Entry 4FQM (X-ray diffraction, 3.45 A resolution); this record covers chains A and E of the 6 polymer chains in the assembly.

# Chain A (and E)
Molecule: Hemagglutinin HA1
From: Influenza B virus
Notes: chain E of this document is another copy of the same molecule, construct and numbering; everything in this record applies to it too
UniProt: C0LT38 (C0LT38_9INFB); the construct lacks a stretch of the UniProt sequence, so the offset changes along the chain: 1-163 = UniProt 16-178; 164-344 = UniProt 182-362
Amino-acid sequence (347 residues; row label = number of the first residue in the row; a row labelled like 163A-163C holds insertion residues (163A, then the next letters in order)):
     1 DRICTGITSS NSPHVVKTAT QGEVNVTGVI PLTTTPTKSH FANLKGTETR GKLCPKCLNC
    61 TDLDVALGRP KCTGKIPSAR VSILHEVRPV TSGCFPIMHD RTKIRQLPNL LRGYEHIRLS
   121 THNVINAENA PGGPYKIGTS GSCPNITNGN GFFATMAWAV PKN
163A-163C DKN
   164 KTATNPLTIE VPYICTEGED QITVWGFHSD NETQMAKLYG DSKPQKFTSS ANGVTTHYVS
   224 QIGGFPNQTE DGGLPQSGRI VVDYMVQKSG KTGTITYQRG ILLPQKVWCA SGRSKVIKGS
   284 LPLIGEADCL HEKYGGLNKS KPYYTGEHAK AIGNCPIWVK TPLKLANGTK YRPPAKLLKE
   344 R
Unresolved in the structure: 339-344
Cystine bridges: Cys54-Cys57, Cys60-Cys72, Cys94-Cys143, Cys178-Cys272, Cys292-Cys318
Glycans and other covalent adducts: N-acetylglucosamine (NAG) linked to Asn25, Asn59, Asn145, Asn194, Asn230, Asn301, Asn330

# Chain A / chain E interface
Residue-residue contacts (18):
  Asn168(A) - Lys206(E)
  Asn168(A) - Pro207(E)
  Pro169(A) - Pro207(E)
  Thr171(A) - Arg101(E)
  Thr171(A) - Ser223(E)  hydrogen bond (side chain-backbone)
  Thr171(A) - Gln224(E)
  Glu173(A) - Arg101(E)  salt bridge
  Glu173(A) - Pro229(E)
  Lys209(A) - Lys209(E)
  Thr211(A) - His220(E)
  Ser213(A) - Arg101(E)  hydrogen bond (side chain-backbone)
  Thr218(A) - Thr219(E)
  Thr218(A) - His220(E)  hydrogen bond (side chain-backbone)
  His220(A) - His220(E)
  Lys254(A) - Arg88(E)
  Lys254(A) - Asp100(E)  salt bridge
  Thr257(A) - Arg101(E)
  Thr259(A) - Val222(E)
Other interface residues (no listed pair), chain A (15 interface residues in all): Asn215, Gly216, Thr255
Other interface residues (no listed pair), chain E (16 interface residues in all): Met98, Thr102, Lys103, Arg105

# In short
15 residues of chain A and 16 residues of chain E are in contact; the contacts include 3 hydrogen bonds and 2
salt bridges. Among the polar pairs are Glu173(A)-Arg101(E), Lys254(A)-Asp100(E) and Thr171(A)-Ser223(E).
Both chains are Hemagglutinin HA1 (Influenza B virus). Entry 4FQM (Structure of B/Brisbane/60/2008 Influenza
Hemagglutinin) was determined by X-ray diffraction, deposited together with 4FQH, 4FQI, 4FQJ, 4FQK, 4FQV and
4FQY.
